7RM4 - chains A and B of the 5 polymer chains in the assembly; structure by X-ray diffraction, 3.33 A resolution.

# Chain A
Molecule: HLA class I histocompatibility antigen, A alpha chain
Organism: Homo sapiens
Reference sequence: P04439 (HLAA_HUMAN); residues 1-275 here correspond to UniProt positions 25-299 (UniProt number = residue number + 24)
Sequence (275 residues; row label = number of the first residue in the row):
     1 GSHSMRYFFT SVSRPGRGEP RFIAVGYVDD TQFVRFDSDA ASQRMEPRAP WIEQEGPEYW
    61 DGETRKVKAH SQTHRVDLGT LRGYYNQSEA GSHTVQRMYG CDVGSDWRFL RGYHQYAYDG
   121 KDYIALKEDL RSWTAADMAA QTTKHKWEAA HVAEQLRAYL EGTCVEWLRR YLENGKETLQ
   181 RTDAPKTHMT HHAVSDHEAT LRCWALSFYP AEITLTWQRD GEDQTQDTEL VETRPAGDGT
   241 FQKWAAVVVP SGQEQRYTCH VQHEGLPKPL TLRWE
Cystine bridges: Cys-101/Cys-164, Cys-203/Cys-259
Differences from the reference sequence: conflict Gly-62 (Gln86 in P04439), Lys-66 (Asn90 in P04439), His-70 (Gln94 in P04439), His-74 (Asp98 in P04439), Val-95 (Ile119 in P04439), Arg-97 (Ile121 in P04439), Trp-107 (Gly131 in P04439), His-114 (Arg138 in P04439), Tyr-116 (Asp140 in P04439), Lys-127 (Asn151 in P04439), Thr-142 (Ile166 in P04439), His-145 (Arg169 in P04439), Val-152 (Glu176 in P04439), Glu-161 (Asp185 in P04439), Ala-184 (Pro208 in P04439), Ala-193 (Pro217 in P04439), Val-194 (Ile218 in P04439), Ser-207 (Gly231 in P04439), Gln-253 (Glu277 in P04439)
UniProt features mapped onto this chain:
  - region: Glu-275 (Connecting peptide)
  - binding site (a peptide antigen): Tyr-7, Thr-73, Tyr-84, Thr-143, Lys-146, Tyr-159, Tyr-171
  - modified residue: Tyr-59 (Sulfotyrosine)
  - glycosylation: Asn-86 (N-linked (GlcNAc...) asparagine)

# Chain B
Molecule: Beta-2-microglobulin
Organism: Homo sapiens
Reference sequence: P61769 (B2MG_HUMAN); residues 2-100 here correspond to UniProt positions 21-119 (UniProt number = residue number + 19)
Sequence (100 residues; numbered 1 to 100; the number before each row is that of its first residue):
     1 MIQRTPKIQV YSRHPAENGK SNFLNCYVSG FHPSDIEVDL LKNGERIEKV EHSDLSFSKD
    61 WSFYLLYYTE FTPTEKDEYA CRVNHVTLSQ PKIVKWDRDM
Cystine bridges: Cys-26/Cys-81
Differences from the reference sequence: initiating methionine (1)
UniProt features mapped onto this chain:
  - modified residue: Gln-3 (Pyrrolidone carboxylic acid)
  - glycosylation: Ile-2 (N-linked (Glc) (glycation) isoleucine), Lys-20 (N-linked (Glc) (glycation) lysine), Lys-42 (N-linked (Glc) (glycation) lysine), Lys-49 (N-linked (Glc) (glycation) lysine), Lys-59 (N-linked (Glc) (glycation) lysine), Lys-92 (N-linked (Glc) (glycation) lysine), Lys-95 (N-linked (Glc) (glycation) lysine)

# Chain A / chain B interface
Residue-residue contacts (56; chain A residue first):
  Phe-8(A) with Ser-56(B); Phe-57(B), hydrophobic
  Phe-9(A) with Phe-57(B)
  Thr-10(A) with Phe-57(B); Phe-63(B)
  Val-12(A) with Ser-34(B)
  Ile-23(A) with Leu-55(B)
  Val-25(A) with Asp-54(B); Leu-55(B); Ser-56(B)
  Tyr-27(A) with Ser-56(B); Tyr-64(B), hydrogen bond
  Gln-32(A) with Asp-54(B), hydrogen bond
  Arg-35(A) with Asp-54(B), salt bridge
  Arg-48(A) with Asp-54(B), salt bridge
  Gln-96(A) with His-32(B), hydrogen bond; Phe-57(B); Trp-61(B), hydrogen bond (side chain-backbone); Phe-63(B)
  Arg-97(A) with Phe-57(B)
  Met-98(A) with Phe-57(B), hydrophobic; Lys-59(B)
  Arg-111(A) with Lys-59(B)
  Gln-115(A) with Trp-61(B)
  Tyr-116(A) with Trp-61(B)
  Ala-117(A) with Trp-61(B)
  Asp-119(A) with Met-1(B); Ile-2(B), hydrogen bond (backbone-backbone); His-32(B)
  Gly-120(A) with His-32(B), hydrogen bond (backbone-side chain); Trp-61(B)
  Lys-121(A) with Ile-2(B)
  Asp-122(A) with Trp-61(B), hydrogen bond
  His-192(A) with Asp-99(B)
  Arg-202(A) with Asp-99(B)
  Trp-204(A) with Asp-99(B); Met-100(B)
  Leu-206(A) with Pro-15(B), hydrophobic
  Val-231(A) with Gln-9(B)
  Glu-232(A) with Lys-7(B); Gln-9(B), hydrogen bond (backbone-side chain); Tyr-27(B), hydrogen bond; Ser-29(B), hydrogen bond
  Arg-234(A) with Gln-9(B), hydrogen bond; Tyr-11(B)
  Pro-235(A) with Tyr-11(B), hydrogen bond (backbone-side chain); Tyr-27(B); Leu-66(B), hydrophobic
  Ala-236(A) with Arg-13(B); Asn-25(B), hydrogen bond (backbone-side chain)
  Gly-237(A) with Arg-13(B)
  Asp-238(A) with Arg-13(B); His-14(B)
  Gln-242(A) with Tyr-11(B); Ser-12(B); Arg-13(B), hydrogen bond (side chain-backbone)
Other interface residues (no listed pair), chain A (37 interface residues in all): Thr-94, Tyr-113, Thr-233, Trp-244
Other interface residues (no listed pair), chain B (27 interface residues in all): Pro-33, Asp-60

# Overview
Chain A and chain B form an interface of 37 and 27 residues respectively, with 14 hydrogen bonds and 2 salt
bridges. Among the polar pairs are Arg-35(A)/Asp-54(B), Arg-48(A)/Asp-54(B) and Tyr-27(A)/Tyr-64(B). Curated
annotation (UniProt) lists 7 peptide antigen-binding residues on chain A.
Chain A is HLA class I histocompatibility antigen, A alpha chain and chain B is Beta-2-microglobulin, both
from Homo sapiens; the structure, Neoantigen p53R175H-specific TCR 6-11 binds to p53R175H-HLA-A2, was
determined by X-ray diffraction.
